Entry 4JC3 (X-ray diffraction, 2.05 A resolution); this record covers chains A and B.

== Chain A ==
Molecule: 14-3-3 protein sigma
Source organism: Homo sapiens
Reference sequence: P31947 (1433S_HUMAN); residues 1-231 here = UniProt positions 1-231
Amino-acid sequence (236 residues; numbered -4 to 231; the number before each row is that of its first residue; numbers below 1 keep their minus sign (Gly-4 is residue -4)):
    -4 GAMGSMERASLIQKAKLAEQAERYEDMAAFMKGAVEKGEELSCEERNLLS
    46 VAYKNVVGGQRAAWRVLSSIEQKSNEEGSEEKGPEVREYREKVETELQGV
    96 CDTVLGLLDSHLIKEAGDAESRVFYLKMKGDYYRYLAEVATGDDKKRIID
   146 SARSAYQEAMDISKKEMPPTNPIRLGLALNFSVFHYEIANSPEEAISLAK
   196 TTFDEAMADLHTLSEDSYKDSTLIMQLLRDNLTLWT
Construct notes: expression tag (-4 to 0)
Metal / ion sites: Mg2+ site 1 near Glu2 (its only coordinating residue here); Mg2+ site 2 near Glu89 (its only coordinating residue here)
Swiss-Prot annotation at these positions:
  - site (Interaction with phosphoserine on interacting protein): Arg56, Arg129
  - modified residue (Phosphoserine): Ser5, Ser74

== Chain B ==
Molecule: Estrogen receptor Peptide
Reference sequence: P03372 (ESR1_HUMAN); residue numbers follow UniProt; this construct covers 585-595
Amino-acid sequence (11 residues; each row starts with the number of its first residue):
   585 TGEAEGFPATV
Unresolved in the structure: 585-590
Modified residues: Thr594 (phosphothreonine; TPO)
From the paper describing this entry:
  - post-translational modification sites: Thr594
  - mutagenesis - T594A: abolished binding to 14-3-3 protein sigma (chain A)
  - mutagenesis - T594A: increased signaling (transcriptional activity)

== How chain A and chain B interact ==
Residue-residue contacts (22; chain A residue first):
  Lys49(A) with Thr594(B); Val595(B)
  Arg56(A) with Thr594(B)
  Lys122(A) with Val595(B), hydrogen bond (side chain-backbone)
  Arg129(A) with Thr594(B)
  Tyr130(A) with Thr594(B)
  Gly171(A) with Val595(B)
  Leu174(A) with Ala593(B); Thr594(B); Val595(B), hydrophobic
  Asn175(A) with Thr594(B); Val595(B), hydrogen bond (side chain-backbone)
  Val178(A) with Pro592(B), hydrophobic; Ala593(B); Thr594(B)
  Glu182(A) with Pro592(B)
  Leu222(A) with Ala593(B), hydrophobic; Val595(B), hydrophobic
  Asn226(A) with Pro592(B); Ala593(B), hydrogen bond (side chain-backbone)
  Leu229(A) with Pro592(B), hydrophobic
  Trp230(A) with Pro592(B), hydrophobic
Other interface residues (no listed pair), chain A (16 interface residues in all): Arg60, Asp126
Other interface residues (no listed pair), chain B (5 interface residues in all): Phe591
Interface features reported in the paper:
  - pairs named by the authors: Lys49(A)-Thr594(B), Arg56(A)-Thr594(B), Arg129(A)-Thr594(B), Tyr130(A)-Thr594(B) (hydrogen bond)

== Overview ==
The interface between chain A and chain B involves 16 residues on one side and 5 on the other, with 3 hydrogen
bonds. Polar pairs include Lys122(A)-Val595(B), Asn175(A)-Val595(B) and Asn226(A)-Ala593(B). The paper
describes contacts between Lys49(A) and Thr594(B), Arg56(A) and Thr594(B) and Arg129(A) and Thr594(B); a
hydrogen bond between Tyr130(A) and Thr594(B). From the paper: T594A of chain B abolishes binding to 14-3-3
protein sigma (chain A); a modification site at Thr594(B).
Chain A is 14-3-3 protein sigma (Homo sapiens) and chain B is Estrogen receptor Peptide; the structure, 14-3-3
protein interaction with Estrogen Receptor Alpha provides a novel drug target interface, was determined by
X-ray diffraction, deposited together with 4JDD.
